Entry 4UFG (X-ray diffraction, 1.65 A resolution); this record covers chains H and L of the 3 polymer chains in the assembly.

Chain H:
Name: Thrombin heavy chain
Organism: Homo sapiens
Notes: EC 3.4.21.5
UniProtKB: P00734 (THRB_HUMAN); the construct lacks a stretch of the UniProt sequence and is renumbered around it, so the offset changes along the chain: 16-36 = UniProt 364-384; 37-60 = UniProt 386-409; 61-77 = UniProt 419-435; 78-97 = UniProt 437-456; 7 more segments
Amino-acid sequence (258 residues; numbered 16 to 246 plus 28 insertion-coded residues; 1 number in that range is skipped by the numbering (no residue carries it; nothing is unmodelled there); the number before each row is that of its first residue; a row labelled like 60A-60I holds insertion residues (60A, then the next letters in order)):
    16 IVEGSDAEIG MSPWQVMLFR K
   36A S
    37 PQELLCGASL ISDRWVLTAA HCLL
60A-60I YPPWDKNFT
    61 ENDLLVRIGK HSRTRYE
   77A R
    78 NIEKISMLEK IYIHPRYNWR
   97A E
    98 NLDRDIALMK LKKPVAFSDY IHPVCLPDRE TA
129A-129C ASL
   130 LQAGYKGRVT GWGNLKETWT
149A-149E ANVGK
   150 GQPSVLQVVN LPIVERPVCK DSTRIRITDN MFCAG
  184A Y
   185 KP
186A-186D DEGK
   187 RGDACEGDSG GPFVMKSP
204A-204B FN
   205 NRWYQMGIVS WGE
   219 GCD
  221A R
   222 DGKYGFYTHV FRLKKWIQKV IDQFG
Not modelled in the structure: 148-149, 149A-149E
Disulfide bonds: Cys42-Cys58, Cys168-Cys182, Cys191-Cys220
Covalently attached groups: N-acetylglucosamine (NAG) linked to Asn60G
Bound ions: Na+ site 1: Lys169, Thr172; Na+ site 2: Arg221A, Lys224
Ligand contacts: D6J ((2S)-N-[(4-carbamimidoylphenyl)methyl]-2-[methyl-[(2R)-3-phenyl-2-[(phenylmethyl)sulfonylamino]propanoyl]amino]butanamide): His57, Tyr60A, Trp60D, Glu97A, Asn98, Leu99, Glu146, Ile174, Asp189, Ala190, Cys191, Glu192, Ser195, Val213, Ser214, Trp215, Gly216, Glu217, Gly219, Cys220, Gly226
UniProt features mapped onto this chain:
  - region: Ala183 to Val200 (High affinity receptor-binding region which is also known as the TP508 peptide)
  - active site (Charge relay system): His57, Asp102, Ser195
  - glycosylation: Asn60G (N-linked (GlcNAc...) (complex) asparagine)

Chain L:
Name: Thrombin light chain
Organism: Homo sapiens
Notes: EC 3.4.21.5
UniProtKB: P00734 (THRB_HUMAN); residues 1-14 here correspond to UniProt positions 336-349 (UniProt number = residue number + 335)
Amino-acid sequence (29 residues; numbered 1 to 15 plus 14 insertion-coded residues; the number before each row is that of its first residue; a row labelled like 14A-14K holds insertion residues (14A, then the next letters in order)):
    1C E
    1B A
    1A D
     1 CGLRPLFEKK SLED
14A-14K KTERELLESYI
    15 D

Interface between chain H and chain L:
Disulfides between the chains: Cys122(H)-Cys1(L)
Residue-residue contacts (59):
  Glu23(H) - Phe7(L)
  Glu23(H) - Asp14(L)
  Glu23(H) - Lys14A(L)  hydrogen bond (side chain-backbone)
  Ile24(H) - Leu6(L)
  Ile24(H) - Phe7(L)
  Gly25(H) - Arg4(L)
  Gly25(H) - Phe7(L)
  Met26(H) - Arg4(L)  hydrogen bond (backbone-side chain)
  Met26(H) - Phe7(L)  hydrophobic
  Met26(H) - Asp14(L)
  Pro28(H) - Arg4(L)
  Trp29(H) - Gly2(L)
  Trp29(H) - Arg4(L)
  Ser115(H) - Pro5(L)
  Asp116(H) - Pro5(L)
  Asp116(H) - Leu6(L)
  His119(H) - Asp1A(L)  salt bridge
  His119(H) - Leu3(L)  hydrogen bond (side chain-backbone)
  Pro120(H) - Cys1(L)
  Pro120(H) - Gly2(L)  hydrogen bond (backbone-backbone)
  Val121(H) - Cys1(L)
  Cys122(H) - Cys1(L)  disulfide
  Cys122(H) - Gly2(L)
  Gly133(H) - Ser14I(L)
  Tyr134(H) - Ser14I(L)
  Tyr134(H) - Tyr14J(L)  hydrophobic
  Tyr134(H) - Ile14K(L)  hydrogen bond (side chain-backbone)
  Tyr134(H) - Asp15(L)
  Lys135(H) - Glu14E(L)  salt bridge
  Lys135(H) - Leu14F(L)
  Lys135(H) - Ser14I(L)  hydrogen bond (backbone-side chain)
  Lys135(H) - Tyr14J(L)  hydrogen bond (backbone-side chain)
  Gly136(H) - Leu14F(L)
  Arg137(H) - Arg4(L)
  Arg137(H) - Asp14(L)  salt bridge
  Arg137(H) - Thr14B(L)  hydrogen bond
  Arg137(H) - Glu14C(L)
  Asn159(H) - Thr14B(L)  hydrogen bond
  Asn159(H) - Glu14E(L)  hydrogen bond
  Asn159(H) - Leu14F(L)
  Tyr184A(H) - Glu14E(L)  hydrogen bond
  Met201(H) - Tyr14J(L)
  Lys202(H) - Glu8(L)  salt bridge
  Lys202(H) - Glu14C(L)  salt bridge
  Lys202(H) - Tyr14J(L)  hydrogen bond (backbone-side chain)
  Pro204(H) - Leu14G(L)  hydrophobic
  Pro204(H) - Tyr14J(L)
  Asn205(H) - Leu3(L)
  Asn205(H) - Glu8(L)
  Arg206(H) - Cys1(L)  hydrogen bond (side chain-backbone)
  Arg206(H) - Asp1A(L)
  Arg206(H) - Ala1B(L)  hydrogen bond (side chain-backbone)
  Arg206(H) - Gly2(L)
  Arg206(H) - Leu3(L)
  Trp207(H) - Gly2(L)  hydrogen bond (backbone-backbone)
  Trp207(H) - Arg4(L)
  Trp207(H) - Glu8(L)  hydrogen bond
  Trp207(H) - Asp14(L)
  Trp207(H) - Leu14F(L)  hydrophobic
Interface residues without a listed pair, chain H (27 interface residues in all): Tyr117, Lys186D

In short:
27 residues of chain H and 21 residues of chain L are in contact; the contacts include 1 disulfide bond, 16
hydrogen bonds and 5 salt bridges. Polar contacts include His119(H)-Asp1A(L), Lys135(H)-Glu14E(L) and
Arg137(H)-Asp14(L). Bound to chain H: compound D6J.
Chain H is Thrombin heavy chain and chain L is Thrombin light chain, both from Homo sapiens; the structure,
Thrombin in complex with (2R)-2-(benzylsulfonylamino)-N-((1S)-2-((4-
carbamimidoylphenyl)methylamino)-1-methyl-2-oxo-ethyl)-N-methyl-3- phenyl-propanamide ethane, was determined
by X-ray diffraction together with 4UFD, 4UFE and 4UFF from the same study.
